7L49 - chains A and F of the 6 polymer chains in the assembly; structure by electron microscopy, 3.10 A resolution.

Chain A:
Molecule: Cas12f1
Chain sequence (529 residues; row label = number of the first residue in the row):
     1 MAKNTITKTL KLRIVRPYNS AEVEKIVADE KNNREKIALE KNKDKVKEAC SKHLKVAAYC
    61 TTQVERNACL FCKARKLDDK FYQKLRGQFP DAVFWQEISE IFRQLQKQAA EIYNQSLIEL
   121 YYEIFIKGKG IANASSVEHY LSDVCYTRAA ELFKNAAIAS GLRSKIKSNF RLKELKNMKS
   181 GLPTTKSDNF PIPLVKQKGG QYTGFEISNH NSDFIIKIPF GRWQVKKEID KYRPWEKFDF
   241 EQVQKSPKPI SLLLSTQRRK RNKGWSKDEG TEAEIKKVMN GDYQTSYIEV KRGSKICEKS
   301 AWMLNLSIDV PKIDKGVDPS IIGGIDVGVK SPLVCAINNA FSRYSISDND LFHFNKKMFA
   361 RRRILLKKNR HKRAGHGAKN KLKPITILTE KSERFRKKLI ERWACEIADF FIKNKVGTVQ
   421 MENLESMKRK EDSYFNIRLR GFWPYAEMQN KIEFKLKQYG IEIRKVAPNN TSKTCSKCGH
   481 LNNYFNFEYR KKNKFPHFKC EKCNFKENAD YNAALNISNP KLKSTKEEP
Unresolved in the structure: 1-3, 526-529
Ion coordination: Zn2+ site 1: Cys50, His53, Cys69, Cys72; Zn2+ site 2: Cys478, Cys500
From the paper describing this entry:
  - Zn2+ coordination: Cys478, Cys500, Cys503
  - self-association interface (contacts with another copy of this molecule): Ile118, Tyr121, Tyr122, Leu182
  - mutagenesis - I118G, Y121G, Y122G, Y146A, L182G, K196A, Y202A, R396A, F487A: decreased catalytic activity
  - mutagenesis - Y121E/Y122E, Y121G/Y122G, S142A, R163A, Q197A: abolished catalytic activity
  - binding site for NTS: His139, Ser142, Tyr146, Arg163, Lys196
  - binding site for TS: Gln197, Tyr202, Arg343, Arg396
  - binding site for sgRNA: Phe341
  - catalytic residues: Asp326, Glu422, Arg490, Asp510
  - binding site for Substrate (chain F): Met427, Phe487, Arg490

Chain F:
Molecule: Substrate
Sequence (5 nucleotides; numbered 30 to 34; the number before each row is that of its first residue):
    30 CCCCC

Interface between chain A and chain F:
Pairs across the interface (31; chain A residue first):
  Val327(A) with DC33(F), sugar contact
  Val329(A) with DC33(F), phosphate contact; DC34(F), phosphate contact
  Lys330(A) with DC34(F), hydrogen bond to the phosphate
  Leu424(A) with DC32(F), base contact
  Ser426(A) with DC32(F), base contact
  Met427(A) with DC32(F), sugar contact; DC33(F), sugar contact
  Lys430(A) with DC32(F), base contact; DC33(F), hydrogen bond to the base
  Asp432(A) with DC34(F), base contact
  Tyr434(A) with DC34(F), stacking on the base
  Phe435(A) with DC33(F), base contact
  Trp443(A) with DC33(F), sugar contact
  Pro468(A) with DC31(F), base contact; DC32(F), sugar contact
  Asn469(A) with DC30(F), hydrogen bond to the base; DC31(F), hydrogen bond to the sugar
  Asn470(A) with DC31(F), hydrogen bond to the phosphate; DC32(F), phosphate contact
  Thr471(A) with DC32(F), phosphate contact
  Ser472(A) with DC32(F), hydrogen bond to the phosphate; DC33(F), hydrogen bond to the phosphate
  Lys473(A) with DC32(F), phosphate contact
  Phe487(A) with DC33(F), stacking on the base; DC34(F), base contact
  Arg490(A) with DC32(F), salt bridge to the phosphate; DC33(F), salt bridge to the phosphate; DC34(F), salt bridge to the phosphate
  Lys491(A) with DC34(F), base contact
  Phe495(A) with DC34(F), phosphate contact
Interface residues without a listed pair, chain A (23 interface residues in all): Asp326, Leu439

Summary:
The interface between chain A and chain F involves 23 residues on one side and 5 on the other; the contacts
include 7 hydrogen bonds, 3 salt bridges and 2 aromatic stacking contacts. Polar pairs include
Lys430(A)-DC33(F), Asn469(A)-DC30(F) and Asn469(A)-DC31(F). The paper reports catalytic residues Asp326(A),
Glu422(A) and Arg490(A) among others; I118G, Y121G and Y122G of chain A, among others, reduce catalytic
activity; 14 substitutions were tested in all.
Here chain A is Cas12f1 and chain F is Substrate. Entry 7L49 (Cryo-EM structure of CRISPR-Cas12f Ternary
Complex) was determined by electron microscopy (same publication as 7L48).
